8OS6 - chains I and S of the 20 polymer chains in the assembly; structure by X-ray diffraction, 2.66 A resolution.

# Chain I (and S)
Name: GDNF family receptor alpha
Source organism: Danio rerio
Notes: chain S of this document is another copy of the same molecule, construct and numbering; everything in this record applies to it too
Reference sequence: Q98TT9 (Q98TT9_DANRE); residues 96-352 here = UniProt positions 96-352
Sequence (260 residues; each row starts with the number of its first residue):
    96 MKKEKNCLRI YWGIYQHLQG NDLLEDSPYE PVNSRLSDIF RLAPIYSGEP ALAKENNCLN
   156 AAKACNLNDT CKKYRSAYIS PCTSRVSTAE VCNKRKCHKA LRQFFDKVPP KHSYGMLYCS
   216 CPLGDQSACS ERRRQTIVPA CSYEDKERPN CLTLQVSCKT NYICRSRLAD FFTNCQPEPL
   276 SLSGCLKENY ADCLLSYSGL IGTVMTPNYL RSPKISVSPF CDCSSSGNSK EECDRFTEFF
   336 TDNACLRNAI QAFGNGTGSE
Unresolved in the structure: 96-150, 219-220, 354-355 (chain S: 96-150, 354-355)
Sequence notes: expression tag (353-355)
Cystine bridges: Cys153-Cys214, Cys160-Cys166, Cys177-Cys192, Cys187-Cys236, Cys216-Cys224, Cys246-Cys316, Cys253-Cys259, Cys270-Cys288, Cys280-Cys340, Cys318-Cys328
Covalently attached groups: N-acetylglucosamine (NAG) linked to Asn350
What the authors report for this chain:
  - self-association interface (contacts with another copy of this molecule); pairs are residue here / residue on that copy: Lys254-Asp287 (salt bridge), Leu247
  - mutagenesis - K254E/L290E: unchanged binding to Glial cell line-derived neurotrophic factor

# Chain I / chain S interface
Pairs across the interface (20; chain I residue first):
  Pro205(I) - Val251(S)  hydrophobic
  Pro205(I) - Ser252(S)
  Glu283(I) - Glu327(S)
  Asn284(I) - Gln250(S)
  Asn284(I) - Lys254(S)  hydrogen bond
  Asn284(I) - Glu327(S)
  Tyr285(I) - Asn323(S)
  Tyr285(I) - Ser324(S)
  Tyr285(I) - Glu327(S)  hydrogen bond (backbone-side chain)
  Ala286(I) - Val251(S)  hydrophobic
  Ala286(I) - Lys254(S)
  Asp287(I) - Lys254(S)  salt bridge
  Leu290(I) - Lys254(S)
  Asn343(I) - Asn323(S)
  Gln346(I) - Asn323(S)
  Ala347(I) - Leu247(S)  hydrophobic
  Ala347(I) - Asn323(S)  hydrogen bond (backbone-side chain)
  Phe348(I) - Leu247(S)
  Phe348(I) - Thr248(S)
  Phe348(I) - Val251(S)  hydrophobic
Other interface residues (no listed pair), chain I (13 interface residues in all): Ser278, Gly351
Other interface residues (no listed pair), chain S (12 interface residues in all): Asn245, Thr255, Arg330

# In short
The interface between chain I and chain S involves 13 residues on one side and 12 on the other, with 3
hydrogen bonds and 1 salt bridge. Polar pairs include Asp287(I)-Lys254(S), Asn284(I)-Lys254(S) and
Tyr285(I)-Glu327(S). The paper reports that K254E/L290E of chain I leave binding to Glial cell line-derived
neurotrophic factor unchanged; a self-association interface involving Leu247(I) and Lys254(I).
Chain I and chain S are both GDNF family receptor alpha (Danio rerio); the structure, Structure of a
GFRA1/GDNF LICAM complex, was determined by X-ray diffraction.
